8SMZ - chains G and I of the 12 polymer chains in the assembly; structure by electron microscopy, 3.20 A resolution.

# Chain G
Molecule: Histone H2A type 1-B/E
Organism: Homo sapiens
UniProt: P04908 (H2A1B_HUMAN); residues 11-129 here correspond to UniProt positions 12-130 (UniProt number = residue number + 1)
Amino-acid sequence (119 residues; numbered 11 to 129; the number before each row is that of its first residue):
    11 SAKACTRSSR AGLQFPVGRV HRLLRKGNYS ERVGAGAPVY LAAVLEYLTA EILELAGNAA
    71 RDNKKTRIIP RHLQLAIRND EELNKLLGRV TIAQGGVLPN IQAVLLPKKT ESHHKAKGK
Disordered / not traced: 120-129
Sequence notes: engineered mutation Ser11 (Arg12 in P04908), Cys15 (Lys16 in P04908)
UniProt features mapped onto this chain:
  - modified residue: Lys13 (N6-(beta-hydroxybutyryl)lysine), Lys36 (N6-(2-hydroxyisobutyryl)lysine), Lys74 (N6-(2-hydroxyisobutyryl)lysine), Lys75 (N6-(2-hydroxyisobutyryl)lysine), Lys95 (N6-(2-hydroxyisobutyryl)lysine), Gln104 (N5-methylglutamine), Lys118 (N6-(2-hydroxyisobutyryl)lysine), Lys119 (N6-crotonyllysine), Thr120 (Phosphothreonine), Lys125 (N6-crotonyllysine)
  - cross-link (Glycyl lysine isopeptide (Lys-Gly)): Lys13 (interchain with G-Cter in ubiquitin), Lys119 (interchain with G-Cter in ubiquitin)

# Chain I
Molecule: 147-nt DNA strand
Organism: Homo sapiens
Sequence (147 nucleotides; row label = number of the first residue in the row; numbers below 1 keep their minus sign (DA-73 is residue -73)):
   -73 ATCGAGAATC CCGGTGCCGA GGCCGCTCAA TTGGTCGTAG ACAGCTCTAG CACCGCTTAA
   -13 ACGCACGTAC GCGCTGTCCC CCGCGTTTTA ACCGCCAAGG GGATTACTCC CTAGTCTCCA
    47 GGCACGTGTC AGATATATAC ATCCGAT

# Chain G / chain I interface
Residue-residue contacts (13):
  Arg29(G) - DG48(I)  sugar contact
  Arg29(G) - DC49(I)  salt bridge to the phosphate
  Arg42(G) - DT38(I)  hydrogen bond to the sugar
  Arg42(G) - DA39(I)  phosphate contact
  Val43(G) - DT38(I)  sugar contact
  Val43(G) - DA39(I)  hydrogen bond to the phosphate
  Gly44(G) - DT38(I)  phosphate contact
  Ala45(G) - DT38(I)  hydrogen bond to the phosphate
  Lys75(G) - DG58(I)  phosphate contact
  Thr76(G) - DA57(I)  sugar contact
  Thr76(G) - DG58(I)  hydrogen bond to the phosphate
  Arg77(G) - DA57(I)  sugar contact
  Arg77(G) - DG58(I)  phosphate contact
Interface residues without a listed pair, chain G (9 interface residues in all): Arg35
Interface residues without a listed pair, chain I (7 interface residues in all): DA59

# Summary
The interface between chain G and chain I involves 9 residues on one side and 7 on the other; the contacts
include 4 hydrogen bonds and 1 salt bridge. Polar contacts include Arg42(G)-DT38(I), Val43(G)-DA39(I) and
Ala45(G)-DT38(I).
Chain G is Histone H2A type 1-B/E and chain I is a 147-nt DNA strand, both from Homo sapiens; the structure,
Cryo-EM structure of the human nucleosome core particle in complex with RNF168 and UbcH5c~Ub (UbcH5c
chemically ..., was determined by electron microscopy, deposited together with 8SMW, 8SMX, 8SMY, 8SN0, 8SN1,
8SN2 and 3 further entries.
